5MUU - chains A and B of the 13 polymer chains in the assembly; structure by electron microscopy, 4.00 A resolution.

== Chain A (and B) ==
Molecule: Major inner protein P1
Organism: Pseudomonas phage phi6
Notes: chain B of this document is another copy of the same molecule, construct and numbering; everything in this record applies to it too
UniProt: P11126 (P1_BPPH6); residues 1-769 here = UniProt positions 1-769
Chain sequence (769 residues; row label = number of the first residue in the row):
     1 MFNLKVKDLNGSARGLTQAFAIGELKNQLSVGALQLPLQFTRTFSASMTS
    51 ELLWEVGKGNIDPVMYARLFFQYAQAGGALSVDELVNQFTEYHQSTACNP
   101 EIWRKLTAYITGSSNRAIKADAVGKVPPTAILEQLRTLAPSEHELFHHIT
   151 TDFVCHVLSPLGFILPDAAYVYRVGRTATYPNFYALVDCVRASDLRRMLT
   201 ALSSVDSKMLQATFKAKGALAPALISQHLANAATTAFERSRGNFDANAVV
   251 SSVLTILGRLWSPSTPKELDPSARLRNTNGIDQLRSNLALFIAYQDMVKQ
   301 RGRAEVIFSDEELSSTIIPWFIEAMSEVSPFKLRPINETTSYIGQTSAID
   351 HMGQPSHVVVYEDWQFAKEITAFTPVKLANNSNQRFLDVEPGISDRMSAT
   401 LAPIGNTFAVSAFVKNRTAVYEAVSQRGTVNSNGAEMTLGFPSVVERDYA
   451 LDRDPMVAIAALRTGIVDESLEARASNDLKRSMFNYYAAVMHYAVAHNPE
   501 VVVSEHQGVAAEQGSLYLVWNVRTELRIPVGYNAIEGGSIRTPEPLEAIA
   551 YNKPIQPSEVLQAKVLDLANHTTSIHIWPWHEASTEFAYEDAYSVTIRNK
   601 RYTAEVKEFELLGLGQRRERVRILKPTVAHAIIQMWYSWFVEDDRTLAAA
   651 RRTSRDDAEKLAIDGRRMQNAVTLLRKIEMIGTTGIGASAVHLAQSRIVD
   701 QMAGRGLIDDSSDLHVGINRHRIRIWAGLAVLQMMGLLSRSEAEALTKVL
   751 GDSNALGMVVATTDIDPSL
Disordered / not traced: 767-769

== How chain A and chain B interact ==
Pairs across the interface (35):
  Ile-349(A) with Arg-116(B), hydrogen bond (backbone-side chain)
  Glu-422(A) with Arg-116(B), salt bridge; Lys-119(B), salt bridge
  Gln-426(A) with Ser-114(B), hydrogen bond; Asn-115(B), hydrogen bond
  Leu-661(A) with Lys-105(B); Ala-108(B); Tyr-109(B), hydrogen bond (backbone-backbone)
  Ala-662(A) with Ala-108(B); Gly-112(B); Ser-114(B)
  Asp-664(A) with Tyr-109(B)
  Gly-665(A) with Tyr-109(B)
  Arg-666(A) with Thr-111(B); Gly-112(B)
  Met-668(A) with Tyr-109(B); Pro-127(B), hydrophobic
  Gln-669(A) with Ile-110(B); Gly-124(B); Lys-125(B)
  Val-672(A) with Lys-125(B)
  Arg-676(A) with Leu-165(B); Asp-167(B), salt bridge
  Ser-712(A) with Thr-374(B); Val-376(B)
  Val-716(A) with Lys-377(B); Leu-378(B), hydrophobic
  Gly-717(A) with Leu-378(B)
  Met-758(A) with Pro-127(B); Thr-129(B), hydrogen bond (backbone-side chain); Ala-130(B), hydrophobic; Glu-133(B)
  Val-759(A) with Ala-168(B)
  Ala-761(A) with Asp-167(B)
  Thr-763(A) with Asp-167(B)
Interface residues without a listed pair, chain A (28 interface residues in all): Lys-415, Arg-598, Ala-658, Glu-659, Ile-663, Asp-709, Asp-713, His-715, Ile-718
Interface residues without a listed pair, chain B (30 interface residues in all): Ser-113, Asp-121, Val-123, Val-126, Gln-134, Phe-386, Arg-620

== Overview ==
Chain A and chain B form an interface of 28 and 30 residues respectively; the contacts include 5 hydrogen
bonds and 3 salt bridges. Polar pairs include Glu-422(A)/Arg-116(B), Glu-422(A)/Lys-119(B) and
Arg-676(A)/Asp-167(B).
Both chains are Major inner protein P1 (Pseudomonas phage phi6). Entry 5MUU (dsRNA bacteriophage phi6
nucleocapsid) was determined by electron microscopy together with 5MUV and 5MUW from the same study.
